PDB entry 2QKB | X-ray diffraction, 2.40 A resolution | chains C and A of the 4 polymer chains in the assembly

Chain C:
Molecule: 20-nt RNA strand
Sequence (20 nucleotides; numbered 1 to 20; the number before each row is that of its first residue):
     1 GGAGUGCGAC ACCUGAUUCC

Chain A:
Protein: Ribonuclease H1
From: Homo sapiens
Notes: EC 3.1.26.4; fragment: C-terminal domain (residues 134-286)
Reference sequence: O60930 (RNH1_HUMAN); numbering as in UniProt (aligned over 136-286)
Chain sequence (154 residues; each row starts with the number of its first residue):
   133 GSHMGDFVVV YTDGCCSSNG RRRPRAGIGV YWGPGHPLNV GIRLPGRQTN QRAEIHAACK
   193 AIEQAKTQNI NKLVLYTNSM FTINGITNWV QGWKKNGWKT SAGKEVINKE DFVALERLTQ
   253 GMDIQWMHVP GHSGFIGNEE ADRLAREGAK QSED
Disordered / not traced: 285-286
Modified residues: Mse136, Mse212, Mse254, Mse259 (selenomethionine; parent Met)
Differences from the reference sequence: expression tag (133-135); engineered mutation Asn210 (Asp in O60930)
Curated features (UniProtKB/Swiss-Prot):
  - binding site (Mg(2+)): Asp145, Glu186, Asp274
From the paper describing this entry:
  - mutagenesis - D210N: abolished catalytic activity
  - specificity-determining residues: Trp221 (proposed by the authors, not directly observed)
  - catalytic residues: His264 (proposed by the authors, not directly observed)

Chain C / chain A interface:
Residue-residue contacts (28):
  C10(C) with Asn210(A), hydrogen bond to the sugar; Ser211(A), sugar contact; Mse212(A), hydrogen bond to the sugar; His260(A), hydrogen bond to the phosphate
  A11(C) with Asn182(A), hydrogen bond to the base; Glu186(A), hydrogen bond to the sugar; Asn210(A), phosphate contact; His260(A), salt bridge to the phosphate; Pro262(A), phosphate contact; Gly263(A), hydrogen bond to the phosphate
  C12(C) with Asp145(A), phosphate contact; Gly146(A), phosphate contact; Cys147(A), phosphate contact; Cys148(A), hydrogen bond to the sugar; Asn151(A), hydrogen bond to the base; Asn182(A), sugar contact; Glu186(A), phosphate contact; Asn210(A), hydrogen bond to the phosphate; His264(A), salt bridge to the phosphate
  C13(C) with Cys147(A), phosphate contact; Cys148(A), hydrogen bond to the phosphate; Ser149(A), phosphate contact; Ser150(A), hydrogen bond to the phosphate; Asn151(A), hydrogen bond to the sugar; Arg278(A), salt bridge to the phosphate
  U14(C) with Ser149(A), phosphate contact; Ser150(A), phosphate contact; Arg153(A), hydrogen bond to the sugar
Other interface residues (no listed pair), chain A (19 interface residues in all): Val261

Overview:
5 residues of chain C face 19 of chain A across their interface; the contacts include 13 hydrogen bonds and 3
salt bridges. Among the polar pairs are A11(C)-Asn182(A), C12(C)-Asn151(A) and C10(C)-Asn210(A). From UniProt:
3 Mg2+-binding residues on chain A. From the paper: the catalytic residue His264(A); D210N of chain A
abolishes catalytic activity.
Here chain C is a 20-nt RNA strand and chain A is Ribonuclease H1 (Homo sapiens). Entry 2QKB (Human RNase H
catalytic domain mutant D210N in complex with 20-mer RNA/DNA hybrid) was determined by X-ray diffraction (same
publication as 2QK9 and 2QKK).
